8TFB - chains M and X of the 12 polymer chains in the assembly; structure by electron microscopy, 2.99 A resolution.

Chain M (and X):
Molecule: Glutamine synthetase
Organism: Methanosarcina mazei
Notes: EC 6.3.1.2; chain X of this document is another copy of the same molecule, construct and numbering; everything in this record applies to it too
Reference sequence: Q8PY99 (GLNA1_METMA); numbering as in UniProt (aligned over 1-447)
Sequence (467 residues; row label = number of the first residue in the row; numbers below 1 keep their minus sign (Met-19 is residue -19)):
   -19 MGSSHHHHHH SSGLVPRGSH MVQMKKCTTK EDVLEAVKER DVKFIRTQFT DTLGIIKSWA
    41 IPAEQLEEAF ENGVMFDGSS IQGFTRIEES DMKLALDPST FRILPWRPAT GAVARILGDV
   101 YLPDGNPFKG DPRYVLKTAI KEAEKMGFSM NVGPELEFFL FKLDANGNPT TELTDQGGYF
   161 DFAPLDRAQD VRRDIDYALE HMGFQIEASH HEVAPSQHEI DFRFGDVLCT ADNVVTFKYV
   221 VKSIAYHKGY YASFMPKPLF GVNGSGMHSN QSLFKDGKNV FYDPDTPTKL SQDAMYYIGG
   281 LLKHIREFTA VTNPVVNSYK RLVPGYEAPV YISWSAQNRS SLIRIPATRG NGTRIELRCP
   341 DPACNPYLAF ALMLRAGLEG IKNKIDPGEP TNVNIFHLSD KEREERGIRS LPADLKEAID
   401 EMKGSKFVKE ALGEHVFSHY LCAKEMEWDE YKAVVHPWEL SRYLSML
Unresolved in the structure: -19 to 4
Construct notes: initiating methionine (-19); expression tag (-18 to 0)
Ion coordination: Mg2+: Glu137, Glu192, Glu199
Swiss-Prot annotation at these positions:
  - binding site (Mg(2+)): Glu135, Glu137, Glu192, Glu199, His248, Glu336
  - binding site (ATP): Glu187, Ser252, Arg319, Arg324
  - binding site (L-glutamate): Asn243, Gly244, Arg301, Glu307, Arg319, Arg338
What the authors report for this chain:
  - catalytic residues: Asp57 (citing earlier work)
  - mutagenesis - D57A, F204A, E307A, R319A: decreased catalytic activity

Interface between chain M and chain X:
Pairs across the interface (63; chain M residue first):
  Ile35(M) - Met446(X)  hydrophobic
  Pro149(M) - Leu444(X)  hydrophobic
  Thr150(M) - Leu444(X)
  Lys222(M) - Leu447(X)
  Tyr231(M) - Leu444(X)  hydrogen bond (side chain-backbone)
  Tyr231(M) - Ser445(X)
  Tyr231(M) - Leu447(X)
  Ser233(M) - Leu444(X)
  Ser233(M) - Leu447(X)
  Phe234(M) - Leu447(X)  hydrogen bond (backbone-backbone)
  Met235(M) - Leu440(X)  hydrophobic
  Met235(M) - Tyr443(X)  hydrophobic
  Met235(M) - Leu444(X)
  Lys237(M) - Val435(X)
  Pro238(M) - Leu440(X)
  Phe240(M) - Ala433(X)
  Val295(M) - Tyr443(X)  hydrophobic
  Val296(M) - Tyr443(X)  hydrogen bond (backbone-side chain)
  Asn297(M) - Val435(X)
  Asn297(M) - Glu439(X)  hydrogen bond
  Lys300(M) - Lys432(X)
  Lys300(M) - Val434(X)  hydrogen bond (side chain-backbone)
  Lys300(M) - His436(X)
  Lys300(M) - Glu439(X)  salt bridge
  Ala343(M) - Leu447(X)  hydrophobic
  Glu427(M) - Arg442(X)  salt bridge
  Glu427(M) - Tyr443(X)  hydrogen bond
  Glu430(M) - Trp438(X)
  Glu430(M) - Arg442(X)  salt bridge
  Tyr431(M) - His436(X)
  Tyr431(M) - Trp438(X)  hydrophobic
  Lys432(M) - Lys300(X)
  Ala433(M) - Phe240(X)
  Val434(M) - Lys300(X)  hydrogen bond (backbone-side chain)
  Val435(M) - Lys237(X)
  Val435(M) - Asn297(X)
  His436(M) - Lys300(X)
  His436(M) - Tyr431(X)
  His436(M) - His436(X)
  Pro437(M) - Pro437(X)
  Trp438(M) - Tyr431(X)  hydrophobic
  Glu439(M) - Asn297(X)  hydrogen bond
  Glu439(M) - Lys300(X)  salt bridge
  Leu440(M) - Met235(X)  hydrophobic
  Leu440(M) - Pro238(X)
  Arg442(M) - Glu427(X)  salt bridge
  Arg442(M) - Glu430(X)  salt bridge
  Tyr443(M) - Met235(X)
  Tyr443(M) - Val295(X)  hydrophobic
  Tyr443(M) - Val296(X)  hydrogen bond (side chain-backbone)
  Tyr443(M) - Asn297(X)
  Tyr443(M) - Glu427(X)  hydrogen bond
  Leu444(M) - Pro149(X)
  Leu444(M) - Tyr231(X)  hydrogen bond (backbone-side chain)
  Leu444(M) - Ser233(X)
  Leu444(M) - Met235(X)
  Ser445(M) - Pro149(X)
  Ser445(M) - Tyr231(X)
  Met446(M) - Ile35(X)  hydrophobic
  Leu447(M) - Lys222(X)  hydrogen bond (backbone-side chain)
  Leu447(M) - Tyr231(X)  hydrogen bond (backbone-side chain)
  Leu447(M) - Phe234(X)
  Leu447(M) - Ala343(X)  hydrophobic
Interface residues without a listed pair, chain M (39 interface residues in all): Thr151, Pro236, Leu239, Val303, Asp394
Interface residues without a listed pair, chain X (39 interface residues in all): Phe64, Thr150, Thr151, Pro236, Leu239, Asp394

Overview:
The chain M/chain X interface involves 39 residues from each chain; the contacts include 13 hydrogen bonds and
6 salt bridges. Polar contacts include Lys300(M)-Glu439(X), Glu427(M)-Arg442(X) and Glu430(M)-Arg442(X). The
paper reports the catalytic residue Asp57(M); D57A, F204A and E307A of chain M, among others, reduce catalytic
activity.
Both chains are Glutamine synthetase (Methanosarcina mazei). Entry 8TFB (Cryo-EM structure of the
Methanosarcina mazei apo glutamin synthetase structure: dodecameric form) was determined by electron
microscopy together with 8TFC, 8TFK, 8TGE and 8UFJ from the same study.
